1AKB - chain A; structure by X-ray diffraction, 2.30 A resolution.

== Chain A ==
Protein: Aspartate aminotransferase
Organism: Gallus gallus
Notes: EC 2.6.1.1
Reference sequence: P00508 (AATM_CHICK); the construct has insertions or renumbered stretches relative to UniProt, so the offset changes along the chain: 3-64 = UniProt 23-84; 66-126 = UniProt 85-145; 133-152 = UniProt 148-167; 154-406 = UniProt 168-420; 1 more segments
Chain sequence (401 residues; each row starts with the number of its first residue; note: 7 numbers in that range are skipped by the numbering (no residue carries them; nothing is unmodelled there)):
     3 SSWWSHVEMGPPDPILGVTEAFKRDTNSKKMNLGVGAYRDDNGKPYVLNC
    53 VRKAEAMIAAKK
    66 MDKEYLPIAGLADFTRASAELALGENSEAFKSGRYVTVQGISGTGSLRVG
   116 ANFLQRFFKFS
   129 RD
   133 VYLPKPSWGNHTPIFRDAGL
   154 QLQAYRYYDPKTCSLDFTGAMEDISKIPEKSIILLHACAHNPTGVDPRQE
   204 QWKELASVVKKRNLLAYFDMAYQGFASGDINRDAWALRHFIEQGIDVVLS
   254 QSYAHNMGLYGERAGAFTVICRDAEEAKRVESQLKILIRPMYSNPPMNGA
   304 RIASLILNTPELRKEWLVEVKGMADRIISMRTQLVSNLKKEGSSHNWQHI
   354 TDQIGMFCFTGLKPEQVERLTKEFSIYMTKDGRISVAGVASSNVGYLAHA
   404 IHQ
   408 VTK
Differences from the reference sequence: conflict P47 (Ser67 in P00508); engineered mutation H258 (Lys272 in P00508)
Residues lining bound ligands: pyridoxyl-aspartic acid-5-monophosphate (PPD; 2-[(3-hydroxy-2-methyl-5-phosphonooxymethyl-pyridin-4-ylmethylene)-amino]-succinic acid): I17, L18, V37, G38, Y70, S107, G108, T109, L112, W140, H143, H189, N194, D222, A224, Y225, S255, A257, H258, R266, R292, S296, F360, R386
Swiss-Prot annotation at these positions:
  - binding site (substrate): G38, W140, N194, R386

== Overview ==
Bound to chain A: pyridoxyl-aspartic acid-5-monophosphate. From UniProt: 4 substrate-binding residues.
Chain A is Aspartate aminotransferase (Gallus gallus); the structure, Structural basis for the catalytic
activity of aspartate aminotransferase K258H lacking its pyridoxal-5'-phosphate-binding lysine residue, was
determined by X-ray diffraction together with 1AIA, 1AIB, 1AIC, 1AKA and 1AKC from the same study.
